Entry 5X2U (X-ray diffraction, 2.53 A resolution); this record covers chains A and B of the 4 polymer chains in the assembly.

# Chain A
Molecule: Hemoglobin subunit alpha
Source organism: Homo sapiens
UniProtKB: P69905 (HBA_HUMAN); residues 1-141 here correspond to UniProt positions 2-142 (UniProt number = residue number + 1)
Sequence (141 residues; each row starts with the number of its first residue):
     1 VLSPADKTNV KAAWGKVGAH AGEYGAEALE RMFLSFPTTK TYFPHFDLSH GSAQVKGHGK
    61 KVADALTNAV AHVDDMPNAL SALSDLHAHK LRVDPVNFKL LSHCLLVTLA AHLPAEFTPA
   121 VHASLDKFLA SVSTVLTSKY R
Not modelled in the structure: 1
Curated features (UniProtKB/Swiss-Prot):
  - binding site (O2): H58
  - binding site (heme b): H87
  - site: T8, N9 (Microbial infection: Cleavage), K11 (Not glycated), A13, W14 (Microbial infection: Cleavage), Y24, G25 (Microbial infection: Cleavage), L29, E30 (Microbial infection: Cleavage), H45, F46 (Microbial infection: Cleavage), D47, L48 (Microbial infection: Cleavage), S52, A53 (Microbial infection: Cleavage), V55, K56 (Microbial infection: Cleavage), K56 (Not glycated), G59, K60 (Microbial infection: Cleavage), K60 (Not glycated), K90 (Not glycated), L91, R92 (Microbial infection: Cleavage), K99 (Not glycated), L106, V107 (Microbial infection: Cleavage), T108, L109 (Microbial infection: Cleavage), V121, H122 (Microbial infection: Cleavage), S133, T134 (Microbial infection: Cleavage)
  - modified residue: S3 (Phosphoserine), K7 (N6-succinyllysine), T8 (Phosphothreonine), K11 (N6-succinyllysine), K16 (N6-acetyllysine), Y24 (Phosphotyrosine), S35 (Phosphoserine), K40 (N6-succinyllysine), S49 (Phosphoserine), S102 (Phosphoserine), T108 (Phosphothreonine), S124 (Phosphoserine), S131 (Phosphoserine), T134 (Phosphothreonine), T137 (Phosphothreonine), S138 (Phosphoserine)
  - glycosylation (N-linked (Glc) (glycation) lysine): K7, K16, K40, K61
Metal / ion sites: protoporphyrin IX containing ni(II) Ni near H87 (its only coordinating residue here)
Small-molecule neighbours: protoporphyrin IX containing ni(II) (HNI): M32, T39, Y42, F43, H45, F46, H58, K61, V62, A65, L66, L83, L86, H87, L91, V93, N97, F98, L101, L105, V132, L136

# Chain B
Molecule: Hemoglobin subunit beta
Source organism: Homo sapiens
UniProtKB: P68871 (HBB_HUMAN); residues 1-146 here correspond to UniProt positions 2-147 (UniProt number = residue number + 1)
Sequence (146 residues; row label = number of the first residue in the row):
     1 VHLTPEEKSA VTALWGKVNV DEVGGEALGR LLVVYPWTQR FFESFGDLST PDAVMGNPKV
    61 KAHGKKVLGA FSDGLAHLDN LKGTFATLSE LHCDKLHVDP ENFRLLGNVL VCVLAHHFGK
   121 EFTPPVQAAY QKVVAGVANA LAHKYH
Not modelled in the structure: 1
Curated features (UniProtKB/Swiss-Prot):
  - binding site ((2R)-2,3-bisphosphoglycerate): V1, H2, K82, H143
  - binding site (heme b): H63, H92
  - site: E7, K8 (Microbial infection: Cleavage), G25, E26 (Microbial infection: Cleavage), G29, R30 (Microbial infection: Cleavage), Y35, P36 (Microbial infection: Cleavage), W37, T38 (Microbial infection: Cleavage), F45, G46 (Microbial infection: Cleavage), D52, A53 (Microbial infection: Cleavage), G56, N57 (Microbial infection: Cleavage), K59 (Not glycated), F71, S72 (Microbial infection: Cleavage), G74, L75 (Microbial infection: Cleavage), K82 (Not glycated), T84, F85 (Microbial infection: Cleavage), H92, C93 (Microbial infection: Cleavage), K95 (Not glycated), R104, L105 (Microbial infection: Cleavage), L110, V111 (Microbial infection: Cleavage), G119, K120 (Microbial infection: Cleavage), F122, T123 (Microbial infection: Cleavage), A128, A129 (Microbial infection: Cleavage) and 2 more in UniProt
  - modified residue: V1 (N-acetylvaline), S9 (Phosphoserine), T12 (Phosphothreonine), S44 (Phosphoserine), T50 (Phosphothreonine), K59 (N6-acetyllysine), K82 (N6-acetyllysine), T87 (Phosphothreonine), C93 (S-nitrosocysteine), K144 (N6-acetyllysine)
  - glycosylation: V1 (N-linked (Glc) (glycation) valine), K8 (N-linked (Glc) (glycation) lysine), K17 (N-linked (Glc) (glycation) lysine), K66 (N-linked (Glc) (glycation) lysine), K120 (N-linked (Glc) (glycation) lysine), K144 (N-linked (Glc) (glycation) lysine)
Metal / ion sites: heme Fe near H92 (its only coordinating residue here)
Small-molecule neighbours: heme (HEM): L31, T38, F41, F42, F45, H63, K66, V67, A70, F71, F85, L88, L91, H92, L96, V98, N102, F103, L106, V137, L141

# How chain A and chain B interact
Pairs across the interface (39):
  E30(A) - P124(B)
  R31(A) - F122(B)  hydrogen bond (side chain-backbone)
  R31(A) - T123(B)
  R31(A) - P124(B)
  R31(A) - Q127(B)  hydrogen bond
  L34(A) - P124(B)  hydrophobic
  L34(A) - P125(B)
  L34(A) - A128(B)
  S35(A) - Q127(B)
  S35(A) - A128(B)
  S35(A) - Q131(B)
  F36(A) - Q131(B)
  H103(A) - N108(B)
  H103(A) - V111(B)
  H103(A) - C112(B)
  H103(A) - Q127(B)
  H103(A) - Q131(B)  hydrogen bond
  C104(A) - Q127(B)
  V107(A) - V111(B)  hydrophobic
  V107(A) - A115(B)
  V107(A) - Q127(B)
  A110(A) - C112(B)
  A110(A) - A115(B)
  A110(A) - H116(B)
  A111(A) - A115(B)
  A111(A) - G119(B)
  H112(A) - K120(B)
  P114(A) - H116(B)  hydrogen bond (backbone-side chain)
  F117(A) - R30(B)  hydrogen bond (backbone-side chain)
  F117(A) - H116(B)  hydrogen bond (backbone-side chain)
  T118(A) - R30(B)
  P119(A) - R30(B)
  P119(A) - V33(B)
  P119(A) - M55(B)  hydrophobic
  H122(A) - R30(B)  hydrogen bond
  H122(A) - V34(B)
  A123(A) - V34(B)
  D126(A) - V34(B)
  D126(A) - Y35(B)  hydrogen bond
Interface residues without a listed pair, chain A (20 interface residues in all): L106, A120
Interface residues without a listed pair, chain B (21 interface residues in all): E26, P51

# Overview
Chain A and chain B form an interface of 20 and 21 residues respectively; the contacts include 8 hydrogen
bonds. Polar contacts include R31(A)-F122(B), R31(A)-Q127(B) and H103(A)-Q131(B). Ligands of chain A:
protoporphyrin IX containing ni(II). Ligands of chain B: heme.
Chain A is Hemoglobin subunit alpha and chain B is Hemoglobin subunit beta, both from Homo sapiens; the
structure, Direct Observation of Conformational Population Shifts in Hemoglobin: Crystal Structure of
Half-Liganded Hemoglobin after Adding 80 ..., was determined by X-ray diffraction, deposited together with
5X2S, 5X2R and 5X2T.
